PDB entry 7LXN | electron microscopy, 3.85 A resolution | chains A and C of the 12 polymer chains in the assembly

Chain A (and C):
Name: HIV-1 Env glycoprotein gp120
Organism: Human immunodeficiency virus 1
Notes: chain C of this document is another copy of the same molecule, construct and numbering; everything in this record applies to it too
Chain sequence (492 residues; numbered -4 to 513 plus 1 insertion-coded residue; 27 numbers in that range are skipped by the numbering (no residue carries them; nothing is unmodelled there); the number before each row is that of its first residue; numbers below 1 keep their minus sign (Met-4 is residue -4)):
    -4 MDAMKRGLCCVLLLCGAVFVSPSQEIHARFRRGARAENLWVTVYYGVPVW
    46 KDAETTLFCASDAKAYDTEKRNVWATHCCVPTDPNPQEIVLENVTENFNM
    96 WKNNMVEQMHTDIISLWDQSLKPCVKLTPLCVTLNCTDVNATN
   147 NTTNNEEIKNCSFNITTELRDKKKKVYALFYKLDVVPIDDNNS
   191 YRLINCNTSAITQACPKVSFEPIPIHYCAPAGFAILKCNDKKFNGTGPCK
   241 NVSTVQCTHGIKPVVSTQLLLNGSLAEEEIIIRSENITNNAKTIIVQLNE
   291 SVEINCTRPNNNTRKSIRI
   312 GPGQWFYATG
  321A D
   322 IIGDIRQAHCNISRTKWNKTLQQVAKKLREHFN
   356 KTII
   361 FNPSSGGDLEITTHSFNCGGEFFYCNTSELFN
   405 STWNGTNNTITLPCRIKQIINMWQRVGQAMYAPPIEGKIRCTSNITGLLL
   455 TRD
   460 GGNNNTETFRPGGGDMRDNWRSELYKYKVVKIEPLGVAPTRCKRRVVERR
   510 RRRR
Disordered / not traced: -4 to 31, 147-151, 405-409, 460-462, 505-513
Disulfides: Cys54-Cys74, Cys119-Cys205, Cys126-Cys196, Cys131-Cys157, Cys218-Cys247, Cys228-Cys239, Cys296-Cys331, Cys378-Cys445, Cys385-Cys418
Covalent attachments: N-acetylglucosamine (NAG) linked to Asn88, Asn130, Asn160, Asn197, Asn234, Asn241, Asn262, Asn276, Asn289, Asn295, Asn301, Asn386, Asn392, Asn448; glycan linked to Asn138, Asn332
From the paper describing this entry:
  - contacts within the chain: Glu290-Lys340

How chain A and chain C interact:
Residue-residue contacts - 19 pairs, chain A then chain C:
  Thr123(A) - Arg166(C)  hydrogen bond (backbone-side chain)
  Pro124(A) - Arg166(C)
  Cys126(A) - Glu164(C)
  Cys126(A) - Leu165(C)
  Cys126(A) - Arg166(C)  hydrogen bond (backbone-backbone)
  Val127(A) - Leu165(C)
  Val127(A) - Asp167(C)
  Thr128(A) - Leu165(C)
  Thr128(A) - Asp167(C)  hydrogen bond
  Ile184(A) - Leu165(C)  hydrophobic
  Arg192(A) - Leu165(C)
  Cys196(A) - Glu164(C)
  Cys196(A) - Pro313(C)
  Asn197(A) - Glu164(C)
  Asn197(A) - Arg308(C)  hydrogen bond (backbone-side chain)
  Thr198(A) - Pro313(C)
  Thr198(A) - Gly314(C)  hydrogen bond (backbone-backbone)
  Ser199(A) - Pro313(C)
  Ala200(A) - Pro313(C)
Interface residues without a listed pair, chain C (8 interface residues in all): Lys168

Overview:
12 residues of chain A and 8 residues of chain C are in contact, with 5 hydrogen bonds. Polar pairs include
Thr123(A)-Arg166(C), Thr128(A)-Asp167(C) and Asn197(A)-Arg308(C). N-acetylglucosamine is covalently linked to
Asn88(A), Asn130(A), Asn160(A), Asn197(A), Asn234(A) and Asn241(A) and 8 more. From the paper: contacts within
the chain involving Lys340(A) and Glu290(A).
Chain A and chain C are both HIV-1 Env glycoprotein gp120 (Human immunodeficiency virus 1); the structure,
Cryo-EM structure of EDC-crosslinked ConM SOSIP.v7 (ConM-EDC) in complex with bNAb PGT122, was determined by
electron microscopy, deposited together with 7LX2, 7LX3 and 7LXM.
